7LUI - chain A; structure by X-ray diffraction, 1.74 A resolution.

== Chain A ==
Protein: Thiol:disulfide interchange protein DsbA
From: Vibrio cholerae serotype O1 (strain ATCC 39315 / El Tor Inaba N16961)
Reference sequence: P32557 (DSBA_VIBCH); residues 1-181 here correspond to UniProt positions 20-200 (UniProt number = residue number + 19)
Amino-acid sequence (181 residues; each row starts with the number of its first residue):
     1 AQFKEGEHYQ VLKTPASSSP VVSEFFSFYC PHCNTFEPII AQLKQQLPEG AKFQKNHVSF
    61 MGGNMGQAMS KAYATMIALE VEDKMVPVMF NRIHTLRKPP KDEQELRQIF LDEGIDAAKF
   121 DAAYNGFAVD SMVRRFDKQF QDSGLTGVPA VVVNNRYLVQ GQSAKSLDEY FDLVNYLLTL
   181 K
Disordered / not traced: 1
Sequence notes: variant Ser23 (Asn42 in P32557), Ala164 (Val183 in P32557)
Ligand contacts: taurocholic acid (TCH): His32, Phe36, Ile39, Pro149, Ala150, Val151, Val159, Gly161, Gln162, Ala164, Lys165, Ser166, Leu167, Tyr170
Reported in the primary citation:
  - catalytic residues: Cys30, Cys33 (citing earlier work)
  - binding site for taurocholic acid: His32, Arg107, Asp121, Gly161, Gln162, Ala164, Lys165, Ser166, Leu167, Tyr170

== Overview ==
Chain A binds taurocholic acid. The paper reports catalytic residues Cys30 and Cys33; a binding site for
taurocholic acid at His32, Arg107 and Asp121 among others.
Chain A is Thiol:disulfide interchange protein DsbA (Vibrio cholerae serotype O1 (strain ATCC 39315 / El Tor
Inaba N16961)); the structure, Crystal structure of Vibrio cholerae DsbA in complex with bile salt
taurocholate, was determined by X-ray diffraction, deposited together with 7LSM.
